PDB entry 7ND6 | electron microscopy, 7.30 A resolution (low resolution: residue-level contacts below are approximate; hydrogen-bond / salt-bridge calls are withheld) | chains H and L of the 5 polymer chains in the assembly

Chain H:
Name: COVOX-158 Fab heavy chain
Source organism: Homo sapiens
Notes: antibody fragment or engineered binder
Sequence (222 residues; row label = number of the first residue in the row):
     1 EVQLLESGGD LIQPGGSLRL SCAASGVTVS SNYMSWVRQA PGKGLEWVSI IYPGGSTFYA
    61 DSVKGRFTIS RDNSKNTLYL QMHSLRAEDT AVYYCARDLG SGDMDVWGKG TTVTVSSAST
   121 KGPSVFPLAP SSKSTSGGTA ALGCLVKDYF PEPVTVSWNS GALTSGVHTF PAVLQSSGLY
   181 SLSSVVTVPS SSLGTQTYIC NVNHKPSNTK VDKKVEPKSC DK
Unresolved in the structure: 221-222
Disulfide bonds: Cys22-Cys95, Cys144-Cys200

Chain L:
Name: COVOX-158 Fab light chain
Source organism: Homo sapiens
Notes: antibody fragment or engineered binder
Sequence (214 residues; row label = number of the first residue in the row):
     1 DIVMTQSPSF LSASVGDRVT ITCRASQGIS SYLAWYQQKP GKAPKLLIQA ASTLQSGVPS
    61 RFSGSGSGTE FTLTISSLQP EDFATYYCQQ LNSYRYTFGQ GTKVEIKRTV AAPSVFIFPP
   121 SDEQLKSGTA SVVCLLNNFY PREAKVQWKV DNALQSGNSQ ESVTEQDSKD STYSLSSTLT
   181 LSKADYEKHK VYACEVTHQG LSSPVTKSFN RGEC
Disulfide bonds: Cys23-Cys88, Cys134-Cys194

Interface between chain H and chain L:
Disulfides between the chains: Cys220(H)-Cys214(L)
Contacting residue pairs (67; chain H residue first):
  Gln39(H) with Gln38(L); Tyr87(L)
  Lys43(H) with Tyr87(L)
  Gly44(H) with Tyr87(L)
  Leu45(H) with Pro44(L); Tyr87(L); Phe98(L)
  Trp47(H) with Arg95(L); Tyr96(L)
  Ile50(H) with Tyr96(L)
  Asp61(H) with Arg95(L)
  Tyr94(H) with Gln38(L); Lys42(L); Ala43(L)
  Asp98(H) with Tyr96(L)
  Ser101(H) with Leu91(L); Asn92(L)
  Gly102(H) with Tyr36(L); Gln89(L); Leu91(L)
  Asp103(H) with Tyr36(L); Gln49(L); Leu91(L)
  Met104(H) with Tyr36(L); Leu46(L); Gln89(L); Phe98(L)
  Asp105(H) with Leu46(L)
  Trp107(H) with Tyr36(L); Ala43(L); Pro44(L)
  Gly108(H) with Ala43(L)
  Phe126(H) with Ser121(L); Glu123(L); Gln124(L)
  Pro127(H) with Ser121(L)
  Leu128(H) with Phe118(L); Val133(L)
  Ala129(H) with Phe118(L)
  Ser132(H) with Cys214(L)
  Ala141(H) with Phe116(L); Phe118(L); Leu135(L)
  Leu145(H) with Ser131(L)
  Lys147(H) with Gln124(L); Ser131(L)
  His168(H) with Asn137(L); Asn138(L); Ser174(L)
  Phe170(H) with Leu135(L); Ser162(L); Thr164(L); Ser174(L); Leu175(L); Ser176(L)
  Pro171(H) with Ser162(L); Val163(L)
  Val173(H) with Gln160(L); Glu161(L)
  Leu174(H) with Gln160(L)
  Gln175(H) with Gln160(L)
  Ser183(H) with Ser176(L)
  Val185(H) with Leu135(L)
  Thr187(H) with Asn137(L)
  Lys213(H) with Glu123(L)
  Lys218(H) with Asp122(L)
  Cys220(H) with Cys214(L), disulfide
Also at the interface, not in a pair above, chain H (45 interface residues in all): Val37, Glu46, Tyr52, Leu99, Val125, Thr139, Ala140, Leu142, Thr169
Also at the interface, not in a pair above, chain L (39 interface residues in all): Ala34, Gln55, Tyr94, Thr129, Asp167

Overview:
The interface between chain H and chain L involves 45 residues on one side and 39 on the other, with 1
disulfide bond.
Here chain H is COVOX-158 Fab heavy chain and chain L is COVOX-158 Fab light chain, both from Homo sapiens.
Entry 7ND6 (EM structure of SARS-CoV-2 Spike glycoprotein in complex with COVOX-40 Fab) was determined by
electron microscopy, deposited together with 7BEH, 7BEJ, 7BEK, 7ND3, 7ND4 and 7ND7.
